PDB entry 1SEB | X-ray diffraction, 2.70 A resolution | chains B and F of the 8 polymer chains in the assembly

# Chain B (and F)
Protein: HLA class II histocompatibility antigen
Source organism: Homo sapiens
Notes: fragment: extracellular domain; chain F of this document is another copy of the same molecule, construct and numbering; everything in this record applies to it too
UniProt: P04229 (2B11_HUMAN); residues 1-192 here correspond to UniProt positions 30-221 (UniProt number = residue number + 29)
Amino-acid sequence (192 residues; numbered 1 to 192; the number before each row is that of its first residue):
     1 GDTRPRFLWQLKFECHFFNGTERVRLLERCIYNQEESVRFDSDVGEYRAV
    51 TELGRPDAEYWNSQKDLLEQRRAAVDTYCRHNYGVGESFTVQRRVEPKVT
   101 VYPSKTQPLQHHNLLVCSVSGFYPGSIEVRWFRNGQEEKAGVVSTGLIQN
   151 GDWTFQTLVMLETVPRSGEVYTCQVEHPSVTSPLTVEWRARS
Disulfides: Cys15-Cys79, Cys117-Cys173

# How chain B and chain F interact
Residue-residue contacts (8):
  Ala49(B) with Glu52(F)
  Val50(B) with Thr51(F); Glu52(F), hydrogen bond (backbone-backbone)
  Thr51(B) with Val50(F); Glu52(F), hydrogen bond (backbone-side chain)
  Glu52(B) with Ala49(F); Thr51(F); Glu52(F), hydrogen bond (backbone-side chain)
Interface residues without a listed pair, chain F (5 interface residues in all): Arg55

# Overview
The interface between chain B and chain F involves 4 residues on one side and 5 on the other; the contacts
include 3 hydrogen bonds. Among the polar pairs are Thr51(B)-Glu52(F), Glu52(B)-Glu52(F) and
Val50(B)-Glu52(F).
Both chains are HLA class II histocompatibility antigen (Homo sapiens). Entry 1SEB (Complex of the human MHC
class II glycoprotein HLA-DR1 and the bacterial superantigen seb) was determined by X-ray diffraction.
